PDB entry 5L04 | X-ray diffraction, 2.10 A resolution | chains A and B

[Chain A]
Molecule: Tyrosine-protein kinase JAK1
From: Homo sapiens
Notes: EC 2.7.10.2
Reference sequence: P23458 (JAK1_HUMAN); residue numbers follow UniProt; this construct covers 31-577
Sequence (550 residues; each row starts with the number of its first residue):
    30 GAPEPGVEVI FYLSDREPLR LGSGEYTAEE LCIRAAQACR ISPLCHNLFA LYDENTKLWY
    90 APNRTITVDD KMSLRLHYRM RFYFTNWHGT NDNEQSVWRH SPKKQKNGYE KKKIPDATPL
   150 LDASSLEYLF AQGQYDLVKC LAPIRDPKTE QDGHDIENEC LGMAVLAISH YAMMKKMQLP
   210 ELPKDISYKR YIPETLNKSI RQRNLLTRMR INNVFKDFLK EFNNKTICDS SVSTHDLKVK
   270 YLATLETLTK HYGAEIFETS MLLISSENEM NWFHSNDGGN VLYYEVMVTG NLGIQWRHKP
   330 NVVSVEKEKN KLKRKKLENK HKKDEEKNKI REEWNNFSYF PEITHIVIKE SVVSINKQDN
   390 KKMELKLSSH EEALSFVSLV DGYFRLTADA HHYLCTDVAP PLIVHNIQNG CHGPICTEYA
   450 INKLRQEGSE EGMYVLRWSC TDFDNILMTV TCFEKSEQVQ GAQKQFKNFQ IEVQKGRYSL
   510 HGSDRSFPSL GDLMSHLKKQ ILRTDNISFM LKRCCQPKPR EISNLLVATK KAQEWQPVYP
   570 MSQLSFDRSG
Unresolved in the structure: 30-34, 132-145, 211-215, 297-307, 330-361, 485-491, 564-579
Differences from the reference sequence: expression tag (30, 578-579)
What the authors report for this chain:
  - contacts within the chain: Arg466-Thr478 (hydrogen bond), Arg466-Asn497 (hydrogen bond), Ile444-Arg466 (water-mediated contact)
  - conformationally variable residues (order/disorder transition): Asn297 to Ser304

[Chain B]
Molecule: Interferon lambda receptor 1
From: Homo sapiens
Reference sequence: Q8IU57 (INLR1_HUMAN); residue numbers follow UniProt; this construct covers 260-307
Sequence (48 residues; numbered 260 to 307; the number before each row is that of its first residue):
   260 RAKMPRALDF SGHTHPVATF QPSRPESVND LFLCPQKELT RGVRPTPR
Unresolved in the structure: 260, 298-307

[Interface between chain A and chain B]
Residue-residue contacts (77; chain A residue first):
  Ser71(A) - Phe279(B)
  Leu73(A) - Phe279(B)  hydrophobic
  Trp116(A) - Ala277(B)
  His117(A) - Ala277(B)
  Gly118(A) - His274(B)
  Thr119(A) - His274(B)
  Asp121(A) - His272(B)  salt bridge
  Asp121(A) - His274(B)  salt bridge
  Pro148(A) - Val276(B)
  Pro148(A) - Ala277(B)
  Pro148(A) - Thr278(B)
  Pro148(A) - Phe279(B)
  Leu149(A) - Phe279(B)
  Leu150(A) - Thr278(B)
  Leu150(A) - Phe279(B)  hydrogen bond (backbone-backbone)
  Asp151(A) - Thr278(B)
  Asp151(A) - Phe279(B)
  Ala152(A) - Phe279(B)  hydrogen bond (backbone-backbone)
  Ala152(A) - Gln280(B)
  Leu155(A) - Thr278(B)
  Asn187(A) - Pro264(B)
  Glu188(A) - Pro264(B)
  Glu188(A) - Arg265(B)  hydrogen bond (side chain-backbone)
  Glu188(A) - Ala266(B)  hydrogen bond (side chain-backbone)
  Gly191(A) - Pro264(B)
  Gly191(A) - Leu267(B)
  Val194(A) - Leu267(B)  hydrophobic
  Leu195(A) - Ala266(B)
  Leu195(A) - Leu267(B)  hydrophobic
  Leu195(A) - Phe269(B)  hydrophobic
  Phe247(A) - Lys262(B)
  Phe247(A) - Met263(B)  hydrophobic
  Phe247(A) - Pro264(B)
  Phe247(A) - Leu267(B)  hydrophobic
  Glu250(A) - Met263(B)
  Phe251(A) - Leu267(B)
  Phe251(A) - Phe269(B)  hydrophobic
  Thr255(A) - Leu267(B)
  Ser259(A) - Phe269(B)
  Val261(A) - Phe269(B)  hydrophobic
  His264(A) - Val276(B)
  His264(A) - Thr278(B)  hydrogen bond
  Asp265(A) - Phe269(B)
  Lys269(A) - Arg265(B)  hydrogen bond (side chain-backbone)
  Lys269(A) - Ala266(B)
  Lys269(A) - Asp268(B)  hydrogen bond (side chain-backbone)
  Lys269(A) - Phe269(B)
  Thr446(A) - Glu285(B)  hydrogen bond
  Arg466(A) - Glu285(B)  salt bridge
  Thr470(A) - Ser282(B)
  Thr470(A) - Pro284(B)
  Leu476(A) - Glu285(B)
  Leu476(A) - Val287(B)  hydrophobic
  Lys496(A) - Asn288(B)
  Asn497(A) - Val287(B)
  Asn497(A) - Asn288(B)  hydrogen bond (backbone-side chain)
  Phe498(A) - Asn288(B)
  Phe498(A) - Asp289(B)
  Phe498(A) - Leu290(B)  hydrophobic
  Gln499(A) - Val287(B)
  Leu509(A) - Leu290(B)  hydrophobic
  Leu509(A) - Leu292(B)  hydrophobic
  Lys528(A) - Gln295(B)  hydrogen bond (backbone-backbone)
  Gln529(A) - Cys293(B)
  Gln529(A) - Pro294(B)
  Ile530(A) - Phe291(B)
  Ile530(A) - Leu292(B)
  Ile530(A) - Cys293(B)  hydrogen bond (backbone-backbone)
  Leu531(A) - Leu290(B)  hydrophobic
  Leu531(A) - Phe291(B)
  Arg532(A) - Asp289(B)
  Arg532(A) - Leu290(B)
  Arg532(A) - Phe291(B)  hydrogen bond (backbone-backbone)
  Thr533(A) - Asn288(B)
  Thr533(A) - Asp289(B)  hydrogen bond (side chain-backbone)
  Asp534(A) - Asn288(B)
  Met539(A) - Gln295(B)
Interface residues without a listed pair, chain A (57 interface residues in all): Cys74, Trp127, Arg128, Thr147, Met192, Arg239, Val243, Leu266, Val268, Thr273, Cys469, Leu526, Lys527
Interface residues without a listed pair, chain B (31 interface residues in all): Ala261, Pro275, Arg283, Ser286
The authors on this interface:
  - specific contacts: Leu73(A)-Phe279(B) (hydrophobic contact), Asp121(A)-His274(B) (hydrogen bond), Thr147(A)-Phe279(B) (hydrophobic contact), Pro148(A)-Phe279(B) (hydrophobic contact), Leu150(A)-Phe279(B), Ala152(A)-Phe279(B), Val194(A)-Leu267(B) (hydrophobic contact), Phe247(A)-Leu267(B) (hydrophobic contact), Phe251(A)-Leu267(B) (hydrophobic contact), Phe251(A)-Phe269(B) (hydrophobic contact), Val261(A)-Phe269(B) (hydrophobic contact), Leu266(A)-Phe269(B) (hydrophobic contact), Lys269(A)-Phe269(B) (hydrophobic contact), Arg466(A)-Glu285(B) (salt bridge), Asn497(A)-Asn288(B) (hydrogen bond), Gln499(A)-Val287(B) (hydrophobic contact), Lys528(A)-Gln295(B), Ile530(A)-Cys293(B), Arg532(A)-Phe291(B), Thr533(A)-Asp289(B) (hydrogen bond)

[In short]
Chain A and chain B form an interface of 57 and 31 residues respectively; the contacts include 13 hydrogen
bonds and 3 salt bridges. Polar contacts include Asp121(A)-His272(B), Asp121(A)-His274(B) and
Arg466(A)-Glu285(B). The paper describes hydrophobic contacts between Leu73(A) and Phe279(B), Thr147(A) and
Phe279(B) and Pro148(A) and Phe279(B) among others; hydrogen bonds between Asp121(A) and His274(B), Asn497(A)
and Asn288(B) and Thr533(A) and Asp289(B); contacts between Leu150(A) and Phe279(B), Ala152(A) and Phe279(B)
and Lys528(A) and Gln295(B) among others. The paper reports conformational variability at Asn297(A); contacts
within the chain involving Arg466(A), Thr478(A) and Asn497(A) among others.
Here chain A is Tyrosine-protein kinase JAK1 and chain B is Interferon lambda receptor 1, both from Homo
sapiens. Entry 5L04 (Structure of interferon lambda 1 receptor with human kinase JAK1) was determined by X-ray
diffraction.
